PDB entry 9D59 | electron microscopy, 2.43 A resolution | chains B and D of the 4 polymer chains in the assembly

Chain B (and D):
Name: Multi-ubiquitin domain-containing protein
From: Citrobacter sp. RHBSTW-00271
Notes: chain D of this document is another copy of the same molecule, construct and numbering; everything in this record applies to it too
Amino-acid sequence (247 residues; each row starts with the number of its first residue; numbers below 1 keep their minus sign (Met-17 is residue -17)):
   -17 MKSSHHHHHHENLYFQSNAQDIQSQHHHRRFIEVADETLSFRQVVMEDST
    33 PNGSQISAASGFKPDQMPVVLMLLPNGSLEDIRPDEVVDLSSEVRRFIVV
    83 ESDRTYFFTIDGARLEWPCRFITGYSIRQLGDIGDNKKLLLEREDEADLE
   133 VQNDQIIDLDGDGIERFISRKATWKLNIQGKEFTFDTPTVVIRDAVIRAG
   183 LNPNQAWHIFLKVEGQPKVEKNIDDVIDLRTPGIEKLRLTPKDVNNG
Not modelled in the structure: -17 to 11, 158-229
Metal / ion sites: Ca2+ site 1: Asp30, Thr32; Ca2+ site 2: Glu62 (shared with 3 residues of chain A); Ca2+ site 3: Glu62, Asp63, Glu68 (shared with 1 residue of chain A); Ca2+ site 4: Asp85 (shared with 4 residues of chain A); Ca2+ site 5: Arg125, Asp130 (shared with Arg125(D), Asp130(D) of chain D); Ca2+ site 6: Leu141, Gly143, Gly145, Glu147 (shared with 1 residue of chain A)
Reported in the primary citation:
  - Ca2+ coordination: Glu68, Asp85
  - mutagenesis - E62A/E68A/D85A/E147A: abolished binding to Ca2+

Interface between chain B and chain D:
Contacting residue pairs - 15 pairs, chain B then chain D:
  Glu124(B) - Glu124(D)
  Arg125(B) - Asp130(D)
  Glu126(B) - Asp130(D)  hydrogen bond (backbone-backbone)
  Glu126(B) - Arg152(D)  salt bridge
  Asp127(B) - Ala129(D)
  Asp127(B) - Lys157(D)  salt bridge
  Glu128(B) - Glu128(D)
  Glu128(B) - Ala129(D)
  Ala129(B) - Asp127(D)
  Ala129(B) - Glu128(D)
  Ala129(B) - Ala129(D)
  Asp130(B) - Arg125(D)
  Asp130(B) - Glu126(D)  hydrogen bond (backbone-backbone)
  Arg152(B) - Glu126(D)  salt bridge
  Lys157(B) - Asp127(D)  salt bridge
Interface residues without a listed pair, chain B (10 interface residues in all): Ile150
Interface residues without a listed pair, chain D (10 interface residues in all): Ile150

Overview:
The chain B/chain D interface involves 10 residues from each chain, with 2 hydrogen bonds and 4 salt bridges.
Among the polar pairs are Glu126(B)-Arg152(D), Asp127(B)-Lys157(D) and Glu126(B)-Asp130(D). Glu62(B), Asp63(B)
and Glu68(B) coordinate Ca2+ site 3. From the paper: E62A/E68A/D85A/E147A of chain B abolish binding to Ca2+;
Ca2+ coordination by Glu68(B) and Asp85(B).
Both chains are Multi-ubiquitin domain-containing protein (Citrobacter sp. RHBSTW-00271). Entry 9D59
(Structure of Citrobacter multi-ubiquitin protein filament) was determined by electron microscopy together
with 8U38, 9CD2, 9D5A and 9D5B from the same study.
